PDB entry 6PZK | electron microscopy, 3.20 A resolution | chains C and E of the 5 polymer chains in the assembly

[Chain C (and E)]
Protein: Phosphoprotein
Source organism: Human respiratory syncytial virus A2
Notes: chain E of this document is another copy of the same molecule, construct and numbering; everything in this record applies to it too
UniProtKB: P03421 (PHOSP_HRSVA); residue numbers follow UniProt; this construct covers 1-241
Sequence (256 residues; row label = number of the first residue in the row):
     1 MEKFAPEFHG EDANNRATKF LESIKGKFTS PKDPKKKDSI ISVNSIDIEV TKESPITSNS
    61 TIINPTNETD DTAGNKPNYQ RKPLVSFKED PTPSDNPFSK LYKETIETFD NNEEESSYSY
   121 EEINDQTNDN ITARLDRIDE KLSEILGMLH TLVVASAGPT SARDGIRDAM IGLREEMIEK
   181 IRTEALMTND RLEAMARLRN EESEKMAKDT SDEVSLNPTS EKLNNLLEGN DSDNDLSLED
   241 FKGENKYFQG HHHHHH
Unresolved in the structure: 1-129, 187-256 (chain E: 1-130, 158-173, 200-256)
Construct notes: expression tag (242-256)
Reported in the primary citation:
  - self-association interface (contacts with another copy of this molecule): Ile178

[How chain C and chain E interact]
Pairs across the interface (15; chain C residue first):
  Ala169(C) - Met177(E)
  Ala169(C) - Ile181(E)
  Met170(C) - Lys180(E)  hydrogen bond (backbone-side chain)
  Gly172(C) - Ile181(E)
  Leu173(C) - Ile181(E)  hydrophobic
  Glu175(C) - Thr188(E)
  Glu175(C) - Leu192(E)
  Ile178(C) - Ala185(E)
  Ile178(C) - Thr188(E)
  Ile178(C) - Asn189(E)
  Glu179(C) - Leu192(E)
  Arg182(C) - Asn189(E)
  Arg182(C) - Leu192(E)
  Arg182(C) - Glu193(E)
  Arg182(C) - Ala196(E)
Other interface residues (no listed pair), chain C (10 interface residues in all): Ile131, Leu152
Other interface residues (no listed pair), chain E (11 interface residues in all): Ile131, Leu152

[Overview]
10 residues of chain C and 11 residues of chain E are in contact, with 1 hydrogen bond. The hydrogen-bonded
pair is Met170(C)-Lys180(E). The paper reports a self-association interface involving Ile178(C).
Chain C and chain E are both Phosphoprotein (Human respiratory syncytial virus A2); the structure, Cryo-EM
Structure of the Respiratory Syncytial Virus Polymerase (L) Protein Bound by the Tetrameric Phosphoprotein
(P), was determined by electron microscopy.
